PDB entry 4GN4 | X-ray diffraction, 1.86 A resolution | chains B and A

Chain B:
Name: OBody AM2EP06
From: Pyrobaculum aerophilum
Sequence (108 residues; row label = number of the first residue in the row; numbering starts at 0):
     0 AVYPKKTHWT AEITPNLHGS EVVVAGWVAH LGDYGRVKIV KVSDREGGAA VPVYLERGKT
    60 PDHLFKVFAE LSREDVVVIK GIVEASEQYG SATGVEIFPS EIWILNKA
Reported in the primary citation:
  - contacts within the chain: S90-T92 (hydrogen bond)

Chain A:
Name: Lysozyme C
From: Gallus gallus
Notes: EC 3.2.1.17
Reference sequence: P00698 (LYSC_CHICK); residues 1-129 here correspond to UniProt positions 19-147 (UniProt number = residue number + 18)
Sequence (129 residues; row label = number of the first residue in the row):
     1 KVFGRCELAA AMKRHGLDNY RGYSLGNWVC AAKFESNFNT QATNRNTDGS TDYGILQINS
    61 RWWCNDGRTP GSRNLCNIPC SALLSSDITA SVNCAKKIVS DGNGMNAWVA WRNRCKGTDV
   121 QAWIRGCRL
Disulfides: C6-C127, C30-C115, C64-C80, C76-C94
UniProt features mapped onto this chain:
  - active site: E35, D52
  - binding site (substrate): D101
Reported in the primary citation:
  - conformationally variable residues (side-chain flip): R61

How chain B and chain A interact:
Residue-residue contacts (39; chain B residue first):
  H29(B) - D101(A)  hydrogen bond (side chain-backbone)
  L30(B) - W62(A)
  G31(B) - W62(A)
  G31(B) - D101(A)
  D32(B) - R61(A)
  D32(B) - W62(A)
  D32(B) - W63(A)  hydrogen bond (backbone-side chain)
  Y33(B) - N59(A)
  Y33(B) - W63(A)  hydrophobic
  Y33(B) - D101(A)  hydrogen bond
  Y33(B) - N103(A)  hydrogen bond
  Y33(B) - A107(A)
  G34(B) - N59(A)
  R35(B) - E35(A)  salt bridge
  R35(B) - N46(A)
  R35(B) - D52(A)  salt bridge
  R35(B) - Q57(A)
  R35(B) - V109(A)
  V36(B) - N106(A)
  V36(B) - V109(A)  hydrophobic
  I38(B) - N103(A)
  K40(B) - G102(A)  hydrogen bond (side chain-backbone)
  K40(B) - N103(A)
  Y53(B) - N106(A)  hydrogen bond
  Y53(B) - R112(A)
  E55(B) - V109(A)
  E55(B) - R112(A)  salt bridge
  E55(B) - N113(A)  hydrogen bond
  R56(B) - D48(A)
  S85(B) - K116(A)
  E86(B) - K116(A)  hydrogen bond (backbone-side chain)
  Y88(B) - R21(A)
  Y88(B) - Y23(A)
  Y88(B) - G102(A)
  Y88(B) - N103(A)
  Y88(B) - G104(A)
  Y88(B) - N106(A)
  E95(B) - R112(A)  salt bridge
  F97(B) - R112(A)
Interface residues without a listed pair, chain B (20 interface residues in all): K37, Q87
Interface residues without a listed pair, chain A (24 interface residues in all): I98, W108, G117
The authors on this interface:
  - interface residues, chain B: E86(B)

In short:
The interface between chain B and chain A involves 20 residues on one side and 24 on the other; the contacts
include 8 hydrogen bonds and 4 salt bridges. Polar contacts include R35(B)-E35(A), R35(B)-D52(A) and
E55(B)-R112(A). From the paper: the interface residue E86(B); conformational variability at R61(A).
Chain B is OBody AM2EP06 (Pyrobaculum aerophilum) and chain A is Lysozyme C (Gallus gallus); the structure,
OBody AM2EP06 bound to hen egg-white lysozyme, was determined by X-ray diffraction, deposited together with
4GLV, 4GN3, 4GN5 and 4GLA.
